Entry 7LNJ (X-ray diffraction, 2.68 A resolution); this record covers chains A and E of the 3 polymer chains in the assembly.

== Chain A ==
Protein: Site-specific DNA-methyltransferase (adenine-specific)
Organism: Clostridioides difficile
Notes: EC 2.1.1.72
UniProt: Q183J3 (Q183J3_CLOD6); residue numbers follow UniProt; this construct covers 1-577
Chain sequence (578 residues; numbered 0 to 577; the number before each row is that of its first residue; numbering starts at 0):
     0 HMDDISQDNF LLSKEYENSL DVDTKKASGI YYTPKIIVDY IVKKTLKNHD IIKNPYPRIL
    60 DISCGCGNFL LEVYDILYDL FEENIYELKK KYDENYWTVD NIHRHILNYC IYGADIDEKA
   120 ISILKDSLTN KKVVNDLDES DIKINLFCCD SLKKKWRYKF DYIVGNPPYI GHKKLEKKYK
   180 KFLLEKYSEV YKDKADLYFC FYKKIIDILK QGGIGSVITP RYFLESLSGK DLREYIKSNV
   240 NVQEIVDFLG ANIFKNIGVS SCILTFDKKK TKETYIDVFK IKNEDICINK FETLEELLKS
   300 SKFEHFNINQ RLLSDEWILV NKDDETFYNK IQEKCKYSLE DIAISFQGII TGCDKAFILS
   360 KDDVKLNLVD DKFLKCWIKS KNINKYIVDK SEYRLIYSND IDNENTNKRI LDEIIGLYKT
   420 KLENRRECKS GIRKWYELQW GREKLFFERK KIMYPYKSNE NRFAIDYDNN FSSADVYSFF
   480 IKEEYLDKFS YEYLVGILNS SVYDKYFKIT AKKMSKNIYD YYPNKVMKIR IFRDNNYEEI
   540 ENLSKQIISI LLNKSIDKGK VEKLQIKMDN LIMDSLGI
Not modelled in the structure: 0-25, 132-140
Sequence notes: expression tag (0)

== Chain E ==
Molecule: DNA Strand 2
Sequence (14 nucleotides; row label = number of the first residue in the row):
     1 ATGGGACTTT TTGA
Not modelled in the structure: 1

== Chain A / chain E interface ==
Pairs across the interface - 44 pairs, chain A then chain E:
  His-171(A) / DT11(E)  base contact
  His-171(A) / DT12(E)  sugar contact
  Lys-172(A) / DT9(E)  hydrogen bond to the base
  Lys-172(A) / DT10(E)  hydrogen bond to the base
  Lys-172(A) / DT11(E)  base contact
  Lys-172(A) / DT12(E)  phosphate contact
  Lys-176(A) / DT12(E)  salt bridge to the phosphate
  Lys-176(A) / DG13(E)  phosphate contact
  Lys-179(A) / DT12(E)  hydrogen bond to the phosphate
  Lys-179(A) / DG13(E)  salt bridge to the phosphate
  Leu-183(A) / DA14(E)  phosphate contact
  Lys-191(A) / DA14(E)  phosphate contact
  Asp-192(A) / DG13(E)  phosphate contact
  Asp-192(A) / DA14(E)  hydrogen bond to the phosphate
  Lys-193(A) / DT12(E)  base contact
  Lys-193(A) / DG13(E)  hydrogen bond to the base
  Asn-255(A) / DG3(E)  phosphate contact
  Ile-349(A) / DT10(E)  base contact
  Ile-349(A) / DT11(E)  base contact
  Gly-351(A) / DT10(E)  phosphate contact
  Cys-352(A) / DT10(E)  phosphate contact
  Asp-353(A) / DT10(E)  hydrogen bond to the phosphate
  Lys-378(A) / DT8(E)  phosphate contact
  Lys-378(A) / DT9(E)  salt bridge to the phosphate
  Ser-379(A) / DT8(E)  hydrogen bond to the phosphate
  Lys-380(A) / DC7(E)  phosphate contact
  Lys-380(A) / DT8(E)  salt bridge to the phosphate
  Arg-424(A) / DT11(E)  phosphate contact
  Arg-425(A) / DT12(E)  base contact
  Arg-425(A) / DG13(E)  hydrogen bond to the base
  Arg-425(A) / DA14(E)  base contact
  Gln-438(A) / DT11(E)  base contact
  Gln-438(A) / DT12(E)  base contact
  Trp-439(A) / DT11(E)  base contact
  Trp-439(A) / DT12(E)  hydrogen bond to the base
  Tyr-455(A) / DT8(E)  hydrogen bond to the base
  Tyr-455(A) / DT9(E)  base contact
  Lys-456(A) / DT8(E)  base contact
  Ser-472(A) / DT10(E)  base contact
  Ala-473(A) / DT10(E)  base contact
  Asp-474(A) / DT9(E)  phosphate contact
  Lys-515(A) / DG5(E)  phosphate contact
  Ile-517(A) / DC7(E)  base contact
  Ile-517(A) / DT8(E)  base contact
Also at the interface, not in a pair above, chain A (30 interface residues in all): Asp-284, Thr-350, Glu-426

== Overview ==
The interface between chain A and chain E involves 30 residues on one side and 10 on the other, with 10
hydrogen bonds and 4 salt bridges. Polar contacts include Lys-172(A)/DT9(E), Lys-172(A)/DT10(E) and
Lys-193(A)/DG13(E).
Chain A is Site-specific DNA-methyltransferase (adenine-specific) (Clostridioides difficile) and chain E is
DNA Strand 2; the structure, CamA Adenine Methyltransferase Complexed to Cognate Substrate DNA, was determined
by X-ray diffraction, deposited together with 7LNI and 7LT5.
